5NXY - chain A; structure by X-ray diffraction, 1.90 A resolution.

[Chain A]
Name: Osmotically activated L-carnitine/choline ABC transporter substrate-binding protein OpuCC
From: Bacillus subtilis
UniProtKB: A0A164TT67 (A0A164TT67_BACIU); residues -7 to 276 here correspond to UniProt positions 23-306 (UniProt number = residue number + 30)
Chain sequence (284 residues; row label = number of the first residue in the row; numbers below 1 keep their minus sign (Cys-7 is residue -7)):
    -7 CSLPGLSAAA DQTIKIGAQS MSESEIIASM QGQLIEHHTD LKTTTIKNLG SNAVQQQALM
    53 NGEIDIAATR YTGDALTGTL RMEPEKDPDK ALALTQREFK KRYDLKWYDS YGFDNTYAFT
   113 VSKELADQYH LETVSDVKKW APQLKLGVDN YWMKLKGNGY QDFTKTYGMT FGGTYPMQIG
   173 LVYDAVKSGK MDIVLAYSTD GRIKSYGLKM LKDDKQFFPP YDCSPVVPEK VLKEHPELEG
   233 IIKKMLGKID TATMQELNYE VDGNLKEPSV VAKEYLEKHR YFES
Unresolved in the structure: -7 to 3, 276
Differences from the reference sequence: conflict Gln23 (Leu53 in A0A164TT67)
Ligand contacts: Arsenobetaine (1Y8; 2-(trimethyl-lambda~5~-arsanyl)ethanol): Met13, Asn44, Tyr63, Asp66, Asn107, Thr108, Tyr109, Tyr189, Tyr213
What the authors report for this chain:
  - binding site for Arsenobetaine: Tyr63, Tyr109, Tyr189, Tyr213
  - conformationally variable residues (side-chain flip): Gln11

[Overview]
Ligands of chain A: Arsenobetaine. From the paper: a binding site for Arsenobetaine at Tyr63, Tyr109 and
Tyr189 among others; conformational variability at Gln11.
Chain A is Osmotically activated L-carnitine/choline ABC transporter substrate-binding protein OpuCC (Bacillus
subtilis); the structure, Crystal structure of OpuAC from B. subtilis in complex with Arsenobetaine, was
determined by X-ray diffraction, deposited together with 5NXX.
